PDB entry 8TES | electron microscopy, 3.27 A resolution | chains H and L of the 24 polymer chains in the assembly

[Chain H (and L)]
Name: Major capsid protein
Organism: Human herpesvirus 5 strain AD169
Notes: chain L of this document is another copy of the same molecule, construct and numbering; everything in this record applies to it too
UniProtKB: P16729 (MCP_HCMVA); numbering as in UniProt (aligned over 1-1370)
Sequence (1370 residues; numbered 1 to 1370; the number before each row is that of its first residue):
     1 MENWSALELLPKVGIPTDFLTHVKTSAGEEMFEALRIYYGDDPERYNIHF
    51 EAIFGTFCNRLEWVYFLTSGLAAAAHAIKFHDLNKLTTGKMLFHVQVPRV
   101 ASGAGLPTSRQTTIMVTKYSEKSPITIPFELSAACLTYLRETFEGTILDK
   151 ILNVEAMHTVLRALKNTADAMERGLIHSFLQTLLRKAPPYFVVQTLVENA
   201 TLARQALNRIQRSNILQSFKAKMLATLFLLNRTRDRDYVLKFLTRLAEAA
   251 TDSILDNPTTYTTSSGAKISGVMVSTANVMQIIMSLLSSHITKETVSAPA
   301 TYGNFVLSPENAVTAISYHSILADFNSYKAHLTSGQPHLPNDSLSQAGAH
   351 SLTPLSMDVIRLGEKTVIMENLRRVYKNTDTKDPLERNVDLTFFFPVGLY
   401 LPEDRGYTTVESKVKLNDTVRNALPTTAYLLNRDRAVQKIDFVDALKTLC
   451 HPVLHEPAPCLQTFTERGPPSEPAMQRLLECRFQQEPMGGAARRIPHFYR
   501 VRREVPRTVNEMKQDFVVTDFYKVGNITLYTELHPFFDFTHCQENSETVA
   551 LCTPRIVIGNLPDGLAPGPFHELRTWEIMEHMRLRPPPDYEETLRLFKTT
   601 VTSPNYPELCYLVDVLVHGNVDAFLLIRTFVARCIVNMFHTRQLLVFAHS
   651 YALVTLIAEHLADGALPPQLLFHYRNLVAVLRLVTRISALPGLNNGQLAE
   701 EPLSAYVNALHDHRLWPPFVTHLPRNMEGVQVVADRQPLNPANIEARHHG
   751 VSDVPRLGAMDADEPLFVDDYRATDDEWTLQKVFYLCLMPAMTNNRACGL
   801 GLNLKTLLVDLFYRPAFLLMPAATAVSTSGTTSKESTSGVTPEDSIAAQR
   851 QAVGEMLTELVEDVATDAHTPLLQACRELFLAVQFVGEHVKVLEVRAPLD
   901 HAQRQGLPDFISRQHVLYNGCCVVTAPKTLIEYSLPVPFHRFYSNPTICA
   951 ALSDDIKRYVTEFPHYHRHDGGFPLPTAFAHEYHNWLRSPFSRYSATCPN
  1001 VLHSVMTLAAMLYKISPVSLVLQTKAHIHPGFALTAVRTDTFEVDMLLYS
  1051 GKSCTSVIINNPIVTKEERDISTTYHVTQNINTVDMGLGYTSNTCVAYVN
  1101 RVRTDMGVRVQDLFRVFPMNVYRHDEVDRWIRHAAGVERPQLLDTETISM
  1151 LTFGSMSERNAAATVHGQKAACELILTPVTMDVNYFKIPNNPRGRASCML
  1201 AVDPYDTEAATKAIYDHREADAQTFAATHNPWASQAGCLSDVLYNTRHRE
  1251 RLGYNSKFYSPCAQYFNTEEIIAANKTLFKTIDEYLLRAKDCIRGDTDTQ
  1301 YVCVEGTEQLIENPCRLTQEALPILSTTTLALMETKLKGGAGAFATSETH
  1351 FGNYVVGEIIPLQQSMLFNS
Disordered / not traced: 308-349, 825-841 (chain L: 825-844)
Disulfide bonds: C1292-C1303

[Interface between chain H and chain L]
Contacting residue pairs (76; chain H residue first):
  E8(H) - E155(L)
  L9(H) - E155(L)
  P11(H) - T56(L)  hydrogen bond (backbone-side chain)
  K12(H) - T56(L)
  K12(H) - F57(L)
  K12(H) - C58(L)
  V13(H) - T56(L)  hydrogen bond (backbone-backbone)
  V13(H) - F57(L)
  V13(H) - C58(L)  hydrogen bond (backbone-backbone)
  G14(H) - C58(L)
  G14(H) - R60(L)
  I15(H) - F57(L)  hydrophobic
  I15(H) - C58(L)  hydrogen bond (backbone-backbone)
  I15(H) - N59(L)
  I15(H) - R60(L)  hydrogen bond (backbone-backbone)
  P16(H) - R60(L)
  T17(H) - N59(L)
  H22(H) - K377(L)
  H22(H) - N378(L)  hydrogen bond (side chain-backbone)
  H22(H) - T379(L)  hydrogen bond (side chain-backbone)
  V23(H) - N378(L)
  K24(H) - D380(L)  salt bridge
  G40(H) - E130(L)
  D41(H) - E130(L)
  D41(H) - L131(L)
  D41(H) - S132(L)  hydrogen bond
  D41(H) - C135(L)
  P43(H) - S132(L)
  P43(H) - A134(L)  hydrophobic
  R45(H) - E155(L)  salt bridge
  R45(H) - T159(L)  hydrogen bond
  Y46(H) - A134(L)  hydrophobic
  Y46(H) - C135(L)
  Y46(H) - Y138(L)  hydrophobic
  Y46(H) - L152(L)  hydrophobic
  Y46(H) - E155(L)  hydrogen bond
  Y46(H) - A156(L)
  Y46(H) - T159(L)
  I48(H) - L148(L)  hydrophobic
  F50(H) - L148(L)  hydrophobic
  T56(H) - P11(L)  hydrogen bond (side chain-backbone)
  T56(H) - K12(L)
  T56(H) - V13(L)  hydrogen bond (backbone-backbone)
  F57(H) - K12(L)
  F57(H) - V13(L)
  F57(H) - I15(L)  hydrophobic
  C58(H) - K12(L)
  C58(H) - V13(L)  hydrogen bond (backbone-backbone)
  C58(H) - G14(L)
  C58(H) - I15(L)  hydrogen bond (backbone-backbone)
  N59(H) - I15(L)
  N59(H) - T17(L)
  R60(H) - G14(L)
  R60(H) - I15(L)  hydrogen bond (backbone-backbone)
  R60(H) - P16(L)
  E130(H) - G40(L)
  E130(H) - D41(L)
  L131(H) - D41(L)
  S132(H) - D41(L)  hydrogen bond
  S132(H) - P43(L)
  A134(H) - Y46(L)  hydrophobic
  C135(H) - D41(L)
  C135(H) - Y46(L)
  Y138(H) - Y46(L)  hydrophobic
  L148(H) - F50(L)  hydrophobic
  I151(H) - L9(L)  hydrophobic
  L152(H) - Y46(L)
  L152(H) - I48(L)  hydrophobic
  E155(H) - E8(L)
  E155(H) - R45(L)  salt bridge
  A156(H) - Y46(L)
  T159(H) - R45(L)  hydrogen bond
  T159(H) - Y46(L)
  N378(H) - H22(L)
  N378(H) - V23(L)
  T379(H) - H22(L)  hydrogen bond (backbone-side chain)
Also at the interface, not in a pair above, chain H (41 interface residues in all): L7, T21, D380
Also at the interface, not in a pair above, chain L (40 interface residues in all): L7, K24

[Overview]
The interface between chain H and chain L involves 41 residues on one side and 40 on the other; the contacts
include 18 hydrogen bonds and 3 salt bridges. Polar pairs include K24(H)-D380(L), R45(H)-E155(L) and
P11(H)-T56(L).
Both chains are Major capsid protein (Human herpesvirus 5 strain AD169). Entry 8TES (Human cytomegalovirus
portal vertex, virion configuration 2 (VC2)) was determined by electron microscopy, deposited together with
8TEP, 8TET, 8TEU and 8TEW.
